PDB entry 7RIW | X-ray diffraction, 3.20 A resolution | chains T and B of the 13 polymer chains in the assembly

== Chain T ==
Molecule: Template strand DNA
Sequence (30 nucleotides; each row starts with the number of its first residue; numbering starts at 0):
     0 CCCTTCTCTC TGGTCATGAG CCTCTCGATG
Disordered / not traced: 0-1, 28-29

== Chain B ==
Protein: DNA-directed RNA polymerase II subunit RPB2
From: Saccharomyces cerevisiae (strain ATCC 204508 / S288c)
Notes: EC 2.7.7.6
Reference sequence: P08518 (RPB2_YEAST); residues 1-1224 here = UniProt positions 1-1224
Amino-acid sequence (1224 residues; numbered 1 to 1224; the number before each row is that of its first residue):
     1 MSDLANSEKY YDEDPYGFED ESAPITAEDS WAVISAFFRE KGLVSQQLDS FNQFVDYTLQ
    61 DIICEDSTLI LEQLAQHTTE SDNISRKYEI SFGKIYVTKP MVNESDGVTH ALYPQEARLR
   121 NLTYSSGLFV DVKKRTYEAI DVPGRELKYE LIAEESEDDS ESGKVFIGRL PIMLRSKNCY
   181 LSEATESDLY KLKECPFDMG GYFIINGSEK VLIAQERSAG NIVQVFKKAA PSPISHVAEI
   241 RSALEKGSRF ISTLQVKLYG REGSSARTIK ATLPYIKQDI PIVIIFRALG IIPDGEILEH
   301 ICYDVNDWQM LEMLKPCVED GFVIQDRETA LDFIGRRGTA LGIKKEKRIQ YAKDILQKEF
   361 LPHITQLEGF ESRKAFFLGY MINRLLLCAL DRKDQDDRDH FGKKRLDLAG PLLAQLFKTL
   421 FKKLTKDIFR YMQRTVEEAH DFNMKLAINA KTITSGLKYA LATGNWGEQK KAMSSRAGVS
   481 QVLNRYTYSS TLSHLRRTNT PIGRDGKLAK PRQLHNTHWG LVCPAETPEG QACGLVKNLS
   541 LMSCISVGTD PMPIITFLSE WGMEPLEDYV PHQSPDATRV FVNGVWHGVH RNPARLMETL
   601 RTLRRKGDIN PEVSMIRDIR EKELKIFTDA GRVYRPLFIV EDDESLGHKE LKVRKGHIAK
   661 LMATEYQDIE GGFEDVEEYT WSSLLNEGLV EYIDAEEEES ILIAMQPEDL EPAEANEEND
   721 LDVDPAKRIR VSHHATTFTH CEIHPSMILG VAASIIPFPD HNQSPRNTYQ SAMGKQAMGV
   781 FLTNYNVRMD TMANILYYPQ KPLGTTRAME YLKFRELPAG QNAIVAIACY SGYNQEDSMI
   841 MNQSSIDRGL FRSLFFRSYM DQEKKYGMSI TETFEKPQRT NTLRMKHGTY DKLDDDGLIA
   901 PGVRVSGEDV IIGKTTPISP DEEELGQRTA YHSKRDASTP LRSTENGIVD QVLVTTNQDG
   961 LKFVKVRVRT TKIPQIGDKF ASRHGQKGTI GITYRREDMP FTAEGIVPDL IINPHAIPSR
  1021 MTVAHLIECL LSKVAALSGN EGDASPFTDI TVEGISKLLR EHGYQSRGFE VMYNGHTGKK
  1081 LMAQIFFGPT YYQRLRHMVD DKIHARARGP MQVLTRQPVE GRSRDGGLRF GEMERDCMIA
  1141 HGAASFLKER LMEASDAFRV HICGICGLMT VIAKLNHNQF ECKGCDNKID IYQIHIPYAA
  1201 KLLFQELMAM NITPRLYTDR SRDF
Disordered / not traced: 1-19, 75-85, 139-161, 338-344, 439-445, 504-505, 644-646, 669-675, 715-720, 920-929, 1222-1224
Bound ions: Zn2+: Cys1163, Cys1166, Cys1182, Cys1185

== Chain T / chain B interface ==
Contacting residue pairs - 21 pairs, chain T then chain B:
  DG17(T) with Gly506(B), base contact
  DG19(T) with Met1133(B), sugar contact
  DC20(T) with Arg1129(B), salt bridge to the phosphate; Gly1131(B), phosphate contact
  DC21(T) with Leu1128(B), sugar contact; Arg1129(B), hydrogen bond to the phosphate
  DT22(T) with Gly1121(B), phosphate contact; Arg1122(B), hydrogen bond to the phosphate
  DC23(T) with Met792(B), phosphate contact; Arg857(B), phosphate contact; Arg1122(B), salt bridge to the phosphate; Ser1123(B), hydrogen bond to the phosphate
  DT24(T) with Met792(B), phosphate contact; Arg857(B), salt bridge to the phosphate; Arg942(B), salt bridge to the phosphate
  DC25(T) with Val482(B), sugar contact; Thr791(B), hydrogen bond to the phosphate
  DG26(T) with Ser208(B), hydrogen bond to the phosphate; Lys210(B), phosphate contact; Thr463(B), phosphate contact
  DA27(T) with Tyr459(B), phosphate contact
Also at the interface, not in a pair above, chain B (20 interface residues in all): Ile205, Ala462, Gly1127

== Overview ==
10 residues of chain T and 20 residues of chain B are in contact; the contacts include 5 hydrogen bonds and 4
salt bridges. Polar contacts include DC21(T)-Arg1129(B), DT22(T)-Arg1122(B) and DC23(T)-Ser1123(B). The Zn2+
site is built by Cys1163(B), Cys1166(B), Cys1182(B) and Cys1185(B).
Chain T is Template strand DNA and chain B is DNA-directed RNA polymerase II subunit RPB2 (Saccharomyces
cerevisiae (strain ATCC 204508 / S288c)); the structure, RNA polymerase II elongation complex scaffold 2,
without polyamide, was determined by X-ray diffraction together with 7RIM, 7RIP, 7RIQ, 7RIX and 7RIY from the
same study.
